6V95 - chains A and D of the 4 polymer chains in the assembly; structure by X-ray diffraction, 1.78 A resolution.

[Chain A (and D)]
Molecule: Galactose-binding lectin
From: Arachis hypogaea
Notes: chain D of this document is another copy of the same molecule, construct and numbering; everything in this record applies to it too
Reference sequence: P02872 (LECG_ARAHY); residues 1-236 here correspond to UniProt positions 24-259 (UniProt number = residue number + 23)
Sequence (236 residues; numbered 1 to 236; the number before each row is that of its first residue):
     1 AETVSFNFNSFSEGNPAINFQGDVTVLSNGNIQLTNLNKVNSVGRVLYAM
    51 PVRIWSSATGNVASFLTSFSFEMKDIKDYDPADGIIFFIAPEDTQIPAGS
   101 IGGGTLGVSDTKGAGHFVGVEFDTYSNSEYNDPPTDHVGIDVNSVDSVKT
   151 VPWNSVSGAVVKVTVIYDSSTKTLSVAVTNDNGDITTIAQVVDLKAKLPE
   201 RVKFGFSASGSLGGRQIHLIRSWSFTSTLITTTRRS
Unresolved in the structure: 233-236
Metal / ion sites: Mn2+: E121, D123, D132, H137; Ca2+: D123, Y125, N127, D132
Ligand contacts: QSG ((2R,3R)-N-[(1-{(3S,3aR,6S,6aR)-6-[4-({[(2R,3R)-2,3-dihydroxy-4-oxo-4-{[(2R,3R,4R,5R,6R)-3,4,5-trihydroxy-6-(hydroxymethyl)tetrahydro-2H-pyran-2-yl]amino}butanoyl]amino}methyl)-1H-1,2,3-triazol-1-yl]hexahydrofuro[3,2-b]furan-3-yl}-1H-1,2,3-triazol-4-yl)methyl]-2,3-dihydroxy-N'-[(2R,3R,4S,5R,6R)-3,4,5-trihydroxy-6-(hydroxymethyl)tetrahydro-2H-pyran-2-yl]butanediamide (non-preferred name)): D80, A82, D83, G103, G104, Y125, N127, E129, S211, G213, G214
Swiss-Prot annotation at these positions:
  - binding site (Mn(2+)): E121, D123, D132, H137
  - binding site (Ca(2+)): D123, Y125, N127, D132
What the authors report for this chain:
  - binding site for QSG: D80, D83, I101, G104, Y125, N127, S128, E129, S211, L212, G213
  - conformationally variable residues (side-chain flip): D80

[How chain A and chain D interact]
Pairs across the interface - 41 pairs, chain A then chain D:
  A1(A) with D184(D)
  T3(A) with G183(D); D184(D), hydrogen bond
  S64(A) with I185(D); T187(D), hydrogen bond
  F65(A) with I185(D), hydrophobic
  L66(A) with T179(D)
  K149(A) with T171(D)
  T164(A) with T164(D); I166(D)
  I166(A) with T164(D); I166(D), hydrophobic; S175(D)
  D168(A) with T187(D), hydrogen bond; I188(D), hydrogen bond (side chain-backbone); A189(D)
  T171(A) with K149(D); A189(D)
  T173(A) with T173(D)
  S175(A) with I166(D); S175(D)
  A177(A) with I166(D), hydrophobic
  T179(A) with L66(D)
  G183(A) with T3(D); T226(D)
  D184(A) with A1(D); T3(D), hydrogen bond; T228(D)
  I185(A) with S64(D); F65(D), hydrophobic; T226(D); T228(D), hydrogen bond (backbone-side chain)
  T187(A) with S64(D), hydrogen bond; D168(D), hydrogen bond
  I188(A) with D168(D), hydrogen bond (backbone-side chain)
  A189(A) with D168(D); T171(D)
  T226(A) with G183(D); I185(D)
  T228(A) with D184(D); I185(D), hydrogen bond (side chain-backbone)
Also at the interface, not in a pair above, chain A (26 interface residues in all): Y167, S169, V176, S227
Also at the interface, not in a pair above, chain D (26 interface residues in all): Y167, S169, V176, A177, S227

[Overview]
Chain A and chain D each contribute 26 residues to their interface, with 10 hydrogen bonds. Among the polar
pairs are T3(A)-D184(D), S64(A)-T187(D) and D168(A)-T187(D). Chain A binds compound QSG. From the paper: a
binding site for QSG at D80(A), D83(A) and I101(A) among others; conformational variability at D80(A).
Both chains are Galactose-binding lectin (Arachis hypogaea). Entry 6V95 (Peanut lectin complexed with divalent
N-beta-D-galactopyranosyl-L-tartaramidoyl derivative (diNGT)) was determined by X-ray diffraction together
with 6VAV, 6VAW, 6VC3, 6VC4 and 6VGF from the same study.
